PDB entry 3BV2 | X-ray diffraction, 2.40 A resolution | chain A

# Chain A
Name: Mitogen-activated protein kinase 14
Organism: Homo sapiens
Notes: EC 2.7.11.24
UniProt: Q16539 (MK14_HUMAN); residue numbers follow UniProt; this construct covers 2-360
Amino-acid sequence (366 residues; row label = number of the first residue in the row; numbers below 1 keep their minus sign (Met-5 is residue -5)):
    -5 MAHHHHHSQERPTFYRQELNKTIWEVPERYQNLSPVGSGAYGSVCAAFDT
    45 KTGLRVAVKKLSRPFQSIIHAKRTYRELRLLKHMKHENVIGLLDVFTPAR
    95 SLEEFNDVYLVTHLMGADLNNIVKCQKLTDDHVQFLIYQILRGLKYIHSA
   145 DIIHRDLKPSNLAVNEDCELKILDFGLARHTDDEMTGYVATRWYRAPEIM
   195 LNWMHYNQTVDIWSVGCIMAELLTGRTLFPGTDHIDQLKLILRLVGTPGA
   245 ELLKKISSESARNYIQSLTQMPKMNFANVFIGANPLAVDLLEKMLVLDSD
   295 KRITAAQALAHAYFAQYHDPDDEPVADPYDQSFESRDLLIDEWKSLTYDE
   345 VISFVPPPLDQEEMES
Not modelled in the structure: -5 to 4, 174-183, 352-360
Differences from the reference sequence: expression tag (-5 to 1)
Ligand contacts: P38 (5-methyl-4-[(2-methyl-5-{[(2-morpholin-4-ylpyridin-4-yl)carbonyl]amino}phenyl)amino]-N-(1-phenylethenyl)pyrrolo[2,1-f][1,2,4]triazine-6-carboxamide): Val30, Val38, Ala51, Val52, Lys53, Glu71, Leu74, Leu75, Met78, Val83, Ile84, Leu104, Val105, Thr106, His107, Leu108, Met109, Gly110, Ala111, Asp112, Ile141, Ile146, His148, Ile166, Leu167, Asp168, Phe169, Gly170, Leu171, Arg173
Swiss-Prot annotation at these positions:
  - motif: Thr180 to Tyr182 (TXY)
  - active site: Asp168 (Proton acceptor)
  - binding site (ATP): Val30 to Val38, Lys53
  - modified residue: Ser2 (N-acetylserine), Thr16 (Phosphothreonine), Lys53 (N6-acetyllysine), Lys152 (N6-acetyllysine), Thr180 (Phosphothreonine), Tyr182 (Phosphotyrosine), Thr263 (Phosphothreonine), Tyr323 (Phosphotyrosine)
  - natural variant: Ala51 (A51V: In a gastric adenocarcinoma sample), Pro322 (P322R: In a lung adenocarcinoma sample)
  - mutagenesis: Ala34 (A34V: Lowered kinase activity), Lys53 (K53R: Loss of kinase activity), Lys54 (K54R: Impairs MAP2K6/MKK6-dependent autophosphorylation), Tyr69 (Y69H: Lowered kinase activity), Asp168 (D168A: Loss of kinase activity), Thr175 (T175A: No effect on either the kinase activity or tyrosine phosphorylation), Asp176 (D176A: Emulation of the active state. Increase in activity; when associated with S-327 or L-327), Asp177 (D177A: Loss of kinase activity), Thr180 (T180E: Loss of kinase activity), Tyr182 (Y182F: Loss of kinase activity), Ala320 (A320T: Lowered kinase activity), Phe327 (F327L: Emulation of the active state. Increase in activity; when associated with A-176; F327S: Emulation of the active state. Increase in activity; when associated with A-176), 1 further mutagenesis entry in UniProt

# Overview
Bound to chain A: compound P38. Curated annotation (UniProt) lists active-site residue Asp168, 10 ATP-binding
residues and 13 mutagenesis sites.
Chain A is Mitogen-activated protein kinase 14 (Homo sapiens); the structure, Morpholino pyrrolotriazine P38
Alpha map kinase inhibitor compound 30, was determined by X-ray diffraction (same publication as 3BV3).
